Entry 7MLB (X-ray diffraction, 3.60 A resolution); this record covers chains D and H of the 9 polymer chains in the assembly.

[Chain D]
Protein: DNA-directed RNA polymerase subunit beta'
Organism: Thermus thermophilus (strain HB8 / ATCC 27634 / DSM 579)
Notes: EC 2.7.7.6
Reference sequence: Q8RQE8 (RPOC_THET8); residues 1-1524 here = UniProt positions 1-1524
Chain sequence (1524 residues; row label = number of the first residue in the row):
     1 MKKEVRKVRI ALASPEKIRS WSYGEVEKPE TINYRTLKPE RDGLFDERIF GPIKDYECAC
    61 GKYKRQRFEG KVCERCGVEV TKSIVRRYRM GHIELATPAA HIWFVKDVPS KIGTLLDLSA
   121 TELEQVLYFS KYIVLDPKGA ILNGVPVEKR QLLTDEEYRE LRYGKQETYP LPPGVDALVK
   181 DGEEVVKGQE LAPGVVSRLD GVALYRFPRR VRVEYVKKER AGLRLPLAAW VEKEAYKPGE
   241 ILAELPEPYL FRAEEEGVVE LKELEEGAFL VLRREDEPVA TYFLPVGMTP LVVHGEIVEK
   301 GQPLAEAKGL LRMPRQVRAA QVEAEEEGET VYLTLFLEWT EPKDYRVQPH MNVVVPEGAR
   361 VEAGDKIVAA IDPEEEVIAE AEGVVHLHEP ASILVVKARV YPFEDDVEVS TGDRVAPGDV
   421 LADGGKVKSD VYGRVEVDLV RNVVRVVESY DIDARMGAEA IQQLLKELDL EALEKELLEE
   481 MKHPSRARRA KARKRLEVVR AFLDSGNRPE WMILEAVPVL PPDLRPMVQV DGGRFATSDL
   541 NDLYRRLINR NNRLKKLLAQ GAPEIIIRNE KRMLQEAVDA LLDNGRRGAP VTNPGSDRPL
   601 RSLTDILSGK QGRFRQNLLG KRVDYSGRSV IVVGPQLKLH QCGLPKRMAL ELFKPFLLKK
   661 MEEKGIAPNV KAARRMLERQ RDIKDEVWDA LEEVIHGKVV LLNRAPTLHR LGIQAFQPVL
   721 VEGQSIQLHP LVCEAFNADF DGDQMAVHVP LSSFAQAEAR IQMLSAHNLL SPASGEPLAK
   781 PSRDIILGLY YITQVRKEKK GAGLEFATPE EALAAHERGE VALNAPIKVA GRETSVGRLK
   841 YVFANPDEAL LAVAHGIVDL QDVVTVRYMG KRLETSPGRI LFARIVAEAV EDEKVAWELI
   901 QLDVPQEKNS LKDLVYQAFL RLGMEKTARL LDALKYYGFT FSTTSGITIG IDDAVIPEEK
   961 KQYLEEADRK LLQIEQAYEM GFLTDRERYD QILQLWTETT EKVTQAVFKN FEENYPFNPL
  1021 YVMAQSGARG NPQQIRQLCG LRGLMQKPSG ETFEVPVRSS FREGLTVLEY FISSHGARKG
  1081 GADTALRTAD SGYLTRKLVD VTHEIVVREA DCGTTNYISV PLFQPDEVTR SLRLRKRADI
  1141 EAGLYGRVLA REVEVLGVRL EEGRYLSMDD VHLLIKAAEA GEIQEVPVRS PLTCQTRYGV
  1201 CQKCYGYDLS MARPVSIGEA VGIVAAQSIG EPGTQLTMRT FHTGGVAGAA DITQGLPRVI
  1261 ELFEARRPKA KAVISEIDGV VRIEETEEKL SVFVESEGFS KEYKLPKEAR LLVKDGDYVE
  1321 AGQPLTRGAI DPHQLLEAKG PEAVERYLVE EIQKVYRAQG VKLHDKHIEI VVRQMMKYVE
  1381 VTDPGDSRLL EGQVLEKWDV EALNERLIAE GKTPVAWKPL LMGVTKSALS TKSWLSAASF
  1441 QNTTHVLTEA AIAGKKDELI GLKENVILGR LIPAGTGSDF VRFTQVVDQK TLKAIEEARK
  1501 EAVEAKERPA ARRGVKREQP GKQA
Disordered / not traced: 1-2, 1238-1251, 1503-1524
Metal / ion sites: Zn2+ site 1: Cys58, Cys60, Cys73, Cys76; Mg2+ site 1: Asp739, Asp741, Asp743 (shared with 1 residue of chain I); Mg2+ site 2 near Lys840 (its only coordinating residue here); Mg2+ site 3: Trp897, Ile900; Zn2+ site 2: Cys1112, Cys1194, Cys1201, Cys1204

[Chain H]
Molecule: 27-nt DNA strand
Sequence (27 nucleotides; row label = number of the first residue in the row; note: 4 numbers in that range are skipped by the numbering (no residue carries them; nothing is unmodelled there); a row labelled like 8A-8H holds insertion residues (8A, then the next letters in order)):
     1 TATAATGG
 8A-8H GAGCTGTC
    13 AGGGATGCAG G
Disordered / not traced: 8A-8H, 23

[Interface between chain D and chain H]
Contacting residue pairs (5; chain D residue first):
  Ser119(D) - DG22(H)  phosphate contact
  Ala120(D) - DG22(H)  phosphate contact
  Lys491(D) - DA21(H)  salt bridge to the phosphate
  Lys494(D) - DA21(H)  salt bridge to the phosphate
  Arg1266(D) - DT18(H)  sugar contact
Interface residues without a listed pair, chain D (6 interface residues in all): Pro109
Interface residues without a listed pair, chain H (5 interface residues in all): DA17, DC20

[Overview]
6 residues of chain D and 5 residues of chain H are in contact, with 2 salt bridges. Among the polar pairs are
Lys491(D)-DA21(H) and Lys494(D)-DA21(H). Cys58(D), Cys60(D), Cys73(D) and Cys76(D) form the Zn2+ site 1.
Asp739(D), Asp741(D) and Asp743(D) form the Mg2+ site 1.
Here chain D is DNA-directed RNA polymerase subunit beta' (Thermus thermophilus (strain HB8 / ATCC 27634 / DSM
579)) and chain H is a 27-nt DNA strand. Entry 7MLB (Crystal structure of Thermus thermophilus transcription
initiation complex with 5nt RNA) was determined by X-ray diffraction (same publication as 7MLI, 7MLJ and
7RDQ).
